PDB entry 8Z6F | electron microscopy, 3.08 A resolution | chains A and D of the 4 polymer chains in the assembly

== Chain A ==
Name: Polycystin-1
Organism: Homo sapiens
Reference sequence: P98161 (PKD1_HUMAN); residues 3052-4303 here = UniProt positions 3052-4303
Amino-acid sequence (1261 residues; each row starts with the number of its first residue):
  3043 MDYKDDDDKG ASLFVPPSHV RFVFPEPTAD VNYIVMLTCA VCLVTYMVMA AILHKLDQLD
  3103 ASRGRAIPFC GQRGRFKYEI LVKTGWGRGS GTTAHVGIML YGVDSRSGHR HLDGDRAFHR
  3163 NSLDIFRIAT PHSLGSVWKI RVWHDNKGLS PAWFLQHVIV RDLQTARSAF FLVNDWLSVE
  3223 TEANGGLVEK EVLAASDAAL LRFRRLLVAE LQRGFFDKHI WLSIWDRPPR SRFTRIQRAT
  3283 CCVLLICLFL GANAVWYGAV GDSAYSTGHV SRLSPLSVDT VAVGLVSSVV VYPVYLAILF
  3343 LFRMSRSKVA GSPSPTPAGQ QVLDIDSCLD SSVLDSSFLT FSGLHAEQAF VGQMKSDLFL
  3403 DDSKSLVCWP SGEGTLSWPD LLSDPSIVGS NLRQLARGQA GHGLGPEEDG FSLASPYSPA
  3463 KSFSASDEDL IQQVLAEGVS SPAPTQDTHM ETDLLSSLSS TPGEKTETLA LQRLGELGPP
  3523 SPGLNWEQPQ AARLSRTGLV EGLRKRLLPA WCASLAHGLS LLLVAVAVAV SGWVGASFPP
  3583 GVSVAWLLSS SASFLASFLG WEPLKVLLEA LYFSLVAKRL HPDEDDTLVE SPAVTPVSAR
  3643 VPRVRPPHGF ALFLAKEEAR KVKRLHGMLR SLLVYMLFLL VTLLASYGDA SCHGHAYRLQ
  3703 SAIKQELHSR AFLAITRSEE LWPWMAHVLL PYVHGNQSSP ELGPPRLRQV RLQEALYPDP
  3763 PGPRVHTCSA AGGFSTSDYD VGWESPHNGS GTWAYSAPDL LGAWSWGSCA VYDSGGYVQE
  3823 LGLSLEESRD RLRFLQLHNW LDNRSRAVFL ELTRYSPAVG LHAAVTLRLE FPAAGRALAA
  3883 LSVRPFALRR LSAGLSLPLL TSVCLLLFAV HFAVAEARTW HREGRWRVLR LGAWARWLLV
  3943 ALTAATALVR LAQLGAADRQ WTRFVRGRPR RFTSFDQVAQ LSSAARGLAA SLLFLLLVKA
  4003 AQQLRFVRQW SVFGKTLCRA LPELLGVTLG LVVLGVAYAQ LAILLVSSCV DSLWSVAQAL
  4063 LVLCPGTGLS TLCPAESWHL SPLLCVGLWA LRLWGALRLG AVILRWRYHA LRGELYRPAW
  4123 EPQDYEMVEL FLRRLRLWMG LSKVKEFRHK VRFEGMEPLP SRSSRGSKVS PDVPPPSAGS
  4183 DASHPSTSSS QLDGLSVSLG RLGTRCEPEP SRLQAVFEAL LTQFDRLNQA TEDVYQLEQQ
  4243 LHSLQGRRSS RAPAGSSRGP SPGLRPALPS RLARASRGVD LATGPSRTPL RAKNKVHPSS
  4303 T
Not modelled in the structure: 3043-3064, 3107-3116, 3230-3242, 3343-3555, 3611-3654, 3761-3769, 4121-4303
Differences from the reference sequence: initiating methionine (3043); expression tag (3044-3051)
Curated features (UniProtKB/Swiss-Prot):
  - modified residue: Ser4166 (Phosphoserine)
  - glycosylation (N-linked (GlcNAc...) asparagine): Asn3738, Asn3790, Asn3845
  - natural variant: Val3138 (V3138M: In PKD1; uncertain significance), Leu3154 (L3154P: In PKD1), Ile3167 (I3167F: In PKD1), Asn3188 (deletion: In PKD1), Arg3247 (R3247H: In PKD1; uncertain significance), Val3285 (V3285I: In PKD1; uncertain significance), Pro3355 (P3355L: In PKD1; uncertain significance), Val3375 (V3375M: In PKD1; uncertain significance), Thr3382 (T3382M: In PKD1; uncertain significance), Leu3511 (L3511V: In PKD1; uncertain significance), Gly3560 (G3560R: In PKD1), Gly3602 (G3602S: In PKD1; uncertain significance), 25 further natural variant entries in UniProt
Cystine bridges: Cys3770-Cys3811, Cys4066-Cys4087
Small-molecule neighbours: 57606-15-2 (A1D75; [(2R)-2-hexadecanoyloxy-3-[oxidanyl-[(2R,3R,5S,6R)-2,3,5,6-tetrakis(oxidanyl)-4-phosphonooxy-cyclohexyl]oxy-phosphoryl]oxy-propyl] hexadecanoate): Arg3932, Ser3993, Phe3996, Val4000, Gln4004, Arg4007, Gly4016, Lys4017, Leu4019, Cys4020, Arg4021, Leu4023, Leu4027, Thr4030

== Chain D ==
Name: Polycystin-2
Organism: Homo sapiens
Reference sequence: Q13563 (PKD2_HUMAN); numbering as in UniProt (aligned over 1-968)
Amino-acid sequence (1007 residues; numbered -38 to 968; the number before each row is that of its first residue; numbers below 1 keep their minus sign (Met-38 is residue -38)):
   -38 MGASSAWSHP QFEKGGGSGG GSGGSAWSHP QFEKGSAAAM VNSSRVQPQQ PGDAKRPPAP
    22 RAPDPGRLMA GCAAVGASLA APGGLCEQRG LEIEMQRIRQ AAARDPPAGA AASPSPPLSS
    82 CSRQAWSRDN PGFEAEEEEE EVEGEEGGMV VEMDVEWRPG SRRSAASSAV SSVGARSRGL
   142 GGYHGAGHPS GRRRRREDQG PPCPSPVGGG DPLHRHLPLE GQPPRVAWAE RLVRGLRGLW
   202 GTRLMEESST NREKYLKSVL RELVTYLLFL IVLCILTYGM MSSNVYYYTR MMSQLFLDTP
   262 VSKTEKTNFK TLSSMEDFWK FTEGSLLDGL YWKMQPSNQT EADNRSFIFY ENLLLGVPRI
   322 RQLRVRNGSC SIPQDLRDEI KECYDVYSVS SEDRAPFGPR NGTAWIYTSE KDLNGSSHWG
   382 IIATYSGAGY YLDLSRTREE TAAQVASLKK NVWLDRGTRA TFIDFSVYNA NINLFCVVRL
   442 LVEFPATGGV IPSWQFQPLK LIRYVTTFDF FLAACEIIFC FFIFYYVVEE ILEIRIHKLH
   502 YFRSFWNCLD VVIVVLSVVA IGINIYRTSN VEVLLQFLED QNTFPNFEHL AYWQIQFNNI
   562 AAVTVFFVWI KLFKFINFNR TMSQLSTTMS RCAKDLFGFA IMFFIIFLAY AQLAYLVFGT
   622 QVDDFSTFQE CIFTQFRIIL GDINFAEIEE ANRVLGPIYF TTFVFFMFFI LLNMFLAIIN
   682 DTYSEVKSDL AQQKAEMELS DLIRKGYHKA LVKLKLKKNT VDDISESLRQ GGGKLNFDEL
   742 RQDLKGKGHT DAEIEAIFTK YDQDGDQELT EHEHQQMRDD LEKEREDLDL DHSSLPRPMS
   802 SRSFPRSLDD SEEDDDEDSG HSSRRRGSIS SGVSYEEFQV LVRRVDRMEH SIGSIVSKID
   862 AVIVKLEIME RAKLKRREVL GRLLDGVAED ERLGRDSEIH REQMERLVRE ELERWESDDA
   922 ASQISHGLGT PVGLNGQPRP RSSRPSSSQS TEGMEGAGGN GSSNVHV
Not modelled in the structure: -38 to 218, 294-310, 698-968
Differences from the reference sequence: initiating methionine (-38); expression tag (-37 to -4); linker (-3 to 0)
Curated features (UniProtKB/Swiss-Prot):
  - region: Arg803 to His822 (Linker), Asp810 to Gly821 (Important for interaction with PACS1 and PACS2)
  - motif: Leu641 to Asp643 (Selectivity filter)
  - binding site (cholesterol): Gln557
  - binding site (Ca(2+)): Leu641, Asp763, Asp765, Asp767, Glu769, Glu774
  - modified residue: Ser76 (Phosphoserine), Ser80 (Phosphoserine), Arg137 (Omega-N-methylarginine), Ser801 (Phosphoserine), Ser808 (Phosphoserine), Ser812 (Phosphoserine), Ser829 (Phosphoserine)
  - glycosylation (N-linked (GlcNAc...) asparagine): Asn299, Asn305, Asn328 (complex), Asn362, Asn375
  - natural variant: Arg306 (R306Q: In PKD2), Arg322 (R322Q: In PKD2; R322W: In PKD2), Ala356 (A356P: In PKD2), Ala384 (A384P: In PKD2), Trp414 (W414G: In PKD2), Arg420 (R420G: In PKD2), Ile479 (deletion: In PKD2), Arg504 to Val512 (deletion: In PKD2), Asp511 (D511V: In PKD2), Cys632 (C632R: In PKD2), Tyr684 (deletion: In PKD2), Arg807 (R807Q: In PKD2)
  - mutagenesis: Ser76 (S76A: Abolishes phosphorylation of the N-terminal domain. Abolishes the ability to complement a pkd2-deficient zebrafish mutant; when associated with A-80), Ser80 (S80A: Decreases phosphorylation of the N-terminal domain. Abolishes the ability to complement a pkd2-deficient zebrafish mutant; when associated with A-76), Trp201 (W201A: Abolishes increased channel activity due to a gain of function mutation; when associated with P-604), Cys331 (C331S: Does not affect localization to the cilium. Loss of ion channel function), Phe604 (F604A/I: No effect on channel activation; F604P: Gain-of-function mutation resulting in increased channel activity. Absence of gain of function; when associated with F-605 DEL ...), Phe605 (Abolishes increased channel activity due to a gain of function mutation; when associated with P-604), Phe629 (F629S: Abolishes increased channel activity due to a gain of function mutation; when associated with P-604. Reduces but do not abolish ion channel function; when associated with A-677 and A-681), Arg638 (R638C: Abolishes increased channel activity due to a gain of function mutation; when associated with P-604. Reduces but do not abolish ion channel function; when associated with A-677 and A-681 ...), Leu677 (L677A: Constitutive active channel; when associated with A-681. Reduces but do not abolish ion channel function; when associated with S-629 and A-681. Reduces but do not abolish ion channel function ...), Asn681 (N681A: Constitutive active channel; when associated with A-677. Reduces but do not abolish ion channel function; when associated with S-629 and A-677. Reduces but do not abolish ion channel function ...), Tyr684 (Y684A: Abolishes increased channel activity due to a gain of function mutation; when associated with P-604), Lys688 (K688A: Abolishes increased channel activity due to a gain of function mutation; when associated with P-604), 20 further mutagenesis entries in UniProt
Cystine bridges: Cys331-Cys344

== Chain A / chain D interface ==
Pairs across the interface - 45 pairs, chain A then chain D:
  Pro4024(A) - Thr582(D)
  Glu4025(A) - Thr582(D)
  Glu4025(A) - Gln585(D)
  Glu4025(A) - Leu586(D)
  Glu4025(A) - Tyr684(D)
  Gly4028(A) - Met583(D)
  Val4029(A) - Leu586(D)  hydrophobic
  Gly4032(A) - Phe574(D)
  Val4035(A) - Phe574(D)  hydrophobic
  Leu4036(A) - Ile571(D)  hydrophobic
  Ala4039(A) - Phe567(D)
  Ala4039(A) - Trp570(D)  hydrophobic
  Gln4042(A) - Thr238(D)
  Gln4042(A) - Val566(D)
  Gln4042(A) - Trp570(D)  hydrogen bond
  Leu4043(A) - Ala563(D)
  Leu4043(A) - Phe567(D)  hydrophobic
  Ile4045(A) - Met242(D)  hydrophobic
  Leu4046(A) - Asn559(D)
  Leu4046(A) - Ala563(D)  hydrophobic
  Leu4047(A) - Asn560(D)
  Leu4047(A) - Ala563(D)  hydrophobic
  Val4048(A) - Tyr247(D)
  Ser4049(A) - Tyr247(D)
  Ser4050(A) - Tyr247(D)
  Ser4050(A) - Asn559(D)
  Cys4051(A) - Tyr247(D)
  Val4052(A) - Thr250(D)
  Val4052(A) - Arg251(D)
  Asp4053(A) - Trp455(D)
  Ser4054(A) - Trp455(D)
  Trp4056(A) - Asn560(D)
  Ser4057(A) - Phe634(D)
  Ala4061(A) - Phe634(D)  hydrophobic
  Ala4061(A) - Phe637(D)
  Val4064(A) - Leu641(D)  hydrophobic
  Leu4074(A) - Arg251(D)  hydrogen bond (backbone-side chain)
  Cys4075(A) - Tyr247(D)  hydrophobic
  Cys4075(A) - Arg251(D)
  Arg4100(A) - Leu677(D)
  Val4104(A) - Asn681(D)
  Val4104(A) - Tyr684(D)  hydrophobic
  Arg4107(A) - Asn681(D)  hydrogen bond
  Trp4108(A) - Tyr684(D)  hydrophobic
  Trp4108(A) - Lys688(D)
Also at the interface, not in a pair above, chain A (39 interface residues in all): Leu4031, Val4038, Tyr4040, Val4058, Leu4062, Trp4080, Leu4095, Leu4101, Ile4105
Also at the interface, not in a pair above, chain D (33 interface residues in all): Met241, Phe457, Ala562, Val564, Phe579, Arg638, Ile680, Ser685

== In short ==
The interface between chain A and chain D involves 39 residues on one side and 33 on the other; the contacts
include 3 hydrogen bonds. Among the polar pairs are Gln4042(A)-Trp570(D), Leu4074(A)-Arg251(D) and
Arg4107(A)-Asn681(D). Chain A binds 57606-15-2.
Chain A is Polycystin-1 and chain D is Polycystin-2, both from Homo sapiens; the structure, Structure of
polycystin-1/polycystin-2 complex with PI(4)P-bound, was determined by electron microscopy.
